PDB entry 1C7T | X-ray diffraction, 1.90 A resolution | chain A

# Chain A
Name: Beta-N-acetylhexosaminidase
Source organism: Serratia marcescens
Notes: EC 3.2.1.52; fragment: mature protein, periplasmatic targeting sequence residues 1-27 cleaved off during maturation
Reference sequence: Q54468 (CHB_SERMA); residues 28-885 here = UniProt positions 28-885
Chain sequence (858 residues; row label = number of the first residue in the row):
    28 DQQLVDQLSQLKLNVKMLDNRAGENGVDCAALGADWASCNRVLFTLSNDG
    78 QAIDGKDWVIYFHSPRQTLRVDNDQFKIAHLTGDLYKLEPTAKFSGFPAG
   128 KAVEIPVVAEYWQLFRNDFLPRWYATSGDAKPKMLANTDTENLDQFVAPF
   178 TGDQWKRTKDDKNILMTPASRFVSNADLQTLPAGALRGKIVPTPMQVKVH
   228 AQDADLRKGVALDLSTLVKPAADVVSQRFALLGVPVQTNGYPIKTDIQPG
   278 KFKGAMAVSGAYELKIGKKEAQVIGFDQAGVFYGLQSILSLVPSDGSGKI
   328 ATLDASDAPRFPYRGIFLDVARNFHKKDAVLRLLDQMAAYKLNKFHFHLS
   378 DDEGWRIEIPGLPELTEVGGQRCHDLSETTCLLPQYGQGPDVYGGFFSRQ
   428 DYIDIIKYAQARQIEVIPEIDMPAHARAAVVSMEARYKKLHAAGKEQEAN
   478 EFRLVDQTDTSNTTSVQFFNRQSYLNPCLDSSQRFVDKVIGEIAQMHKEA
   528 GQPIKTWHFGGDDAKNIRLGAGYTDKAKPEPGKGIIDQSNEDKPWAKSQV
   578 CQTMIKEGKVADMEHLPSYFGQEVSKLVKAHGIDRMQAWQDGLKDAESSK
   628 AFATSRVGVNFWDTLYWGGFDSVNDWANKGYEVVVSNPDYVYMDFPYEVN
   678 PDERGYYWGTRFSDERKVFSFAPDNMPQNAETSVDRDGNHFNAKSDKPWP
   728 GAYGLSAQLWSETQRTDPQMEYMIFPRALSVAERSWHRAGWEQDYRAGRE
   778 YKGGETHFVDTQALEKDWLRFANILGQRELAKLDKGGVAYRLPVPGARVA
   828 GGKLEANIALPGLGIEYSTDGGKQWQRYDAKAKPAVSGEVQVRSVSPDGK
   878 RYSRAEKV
Sequence notes: conflict Gln484 (Pro in Q54468), Gly828 (Ala in Q54468); engineered mutation Asp540 (Glu in Q54468)
Disulfide bonds: Cys56-Cys66, Cys400-Cys408, Cys505-Cys578
From the paper describing this entry:
  - mutagenesis - D539A (1000-fold), E540D: decreased catalytic activity
  - catalytic residues: Asp539
  - binding site for N-acetylglucosamine: Asp539, Trp616, Trp639

# Overview
From the paper: the catalytic residue Asp539; D539A and E540D reduce catalytic activity.
Chain A is Beta-N-acetylhexosaminidase (Serratia marcescens); the structure, Beta-N-acetylhexosaminidase
mutant E540D complexed with di-N acetyl-D-glucosamine (chitobiase), was determined by X-ray diffraction
together with 1C7S from the same study.
